8UL5 - chain 1; structure by X-ray diffraction, 1.75 A resolution.

# Chain 1
Name: rsKiiro cis structure
Source organism: Lobophyllia hemprichii
Amino-acid sequence (220 residues; row label = number of the first residue in the row; note: 2 numbers in that range are skipped by the numbering (no residue carries them; nothing is unmodelled there)):
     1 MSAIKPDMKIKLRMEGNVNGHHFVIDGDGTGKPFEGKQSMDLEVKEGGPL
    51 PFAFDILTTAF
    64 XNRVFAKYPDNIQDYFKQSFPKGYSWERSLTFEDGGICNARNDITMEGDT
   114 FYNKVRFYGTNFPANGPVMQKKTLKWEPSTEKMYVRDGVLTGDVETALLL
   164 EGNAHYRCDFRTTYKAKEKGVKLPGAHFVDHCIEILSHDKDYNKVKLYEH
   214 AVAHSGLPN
Not modelled in the structure: 1, 222
Modified / non-standard residues: PIA ([(4Z)-2-[(1S)-1-aminoethyl]-4-(4-hydroxybenzylidene)-5-oxo-4,5-dihydro-1H-imidazol-1-yl]acetic acid) at position 64
Covalent attachments: covalent link Phe61-PIA_64

# In short
Chain 1 is rsKiiro cis structure (Lobophyllia hemprichii); the structure, Structure of rsKiiro using SSX after
illumination with 14.43 mJ/mm^2 of 405 nm light, was determined by X-ray diffraction (same publication as
8UL0, 8UL1, 8UL2, 8UL3 and 8UL4).
